PDB entry 7PII | electron microscopy, 2.68 A resolution | chains B and I of the 12 polymer chains in the assembly

[Chain B]
Name: Histone H4
Source organism: Homo sapiens
UniProt: P62805 (H4_HUMAN); residues 0-102 here correspond to UniProt positions 1-103 (UniProt number = residue number + 1)
Sequence (103 residues; numbered 0 to 102; the number before each row is that of its first residue; numbering starts at 0):
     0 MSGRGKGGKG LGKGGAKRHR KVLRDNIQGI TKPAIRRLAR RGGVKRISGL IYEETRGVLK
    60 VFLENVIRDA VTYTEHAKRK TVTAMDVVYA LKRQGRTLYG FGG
Not modelled in the structure: 0-23, 102
Swiss-Prot annotation at these positions:
  - DNA-binding region: Lys16 to Lys20
  - modified residue: Ser1 (N-acetylserine), Arg3 (Asymmetric dimethylarginine), Lys5 (N6-(2-hydroxyisobutyryl)lysine), Lys8 (N6-(2-hydroxyisobutyryl)lysine), Lys12 (N6-(2-hydroxyisobutyryl)lysine), Lys16 (N6-(2-hydroxyisobutyryl)lysine), Lys20 (N6,N6,N6-trimethyllysine), Lys31 (N6-(2-hydroxyisobutyryl)lysine), Lys44 (N6-(2-hydroxyisobutyryl)lysine), Ser47 (Phosphoserine), Tyr51 (Phosphotyrosine), Lys59 (N6-(2-hydroxyisobutyryl)lysine), Lys77 (N6-(2-hydroxyisobutyryl)lysine), Lys79 (N6-(2-hydroxyisobutyryl)lysine), Thr80 (Phosphothreonine), Tyr88 (Phosphotyrosine), Lys91 (N6-(2-hydroxyisobutyryl)lysine)
  - cross-link (Glycyl lysine isopeptide (Lys-Gly)): Lys12 (interchain with G-Cter in SUMO2), Lys20 (interchain with G-Cter in SUMO2), Lys31 (interchain with G-Cter in SUMO2), Lys59 (interchain with G-Cter in SUMO2), Lys79 (interchain with G-Cter in SUMO2), Lys91 (interchain with G-Cter in SUMO2)

[Chain I]
Molecule: 171-nt DNA strand
Sequence (171 nucleotides; each row starts with the number of its first residue; numbers below 1 keep their minus sign (DC-51 is residue -51)):
   -51 CTACAAAAAG AGTGTTTCAA AACTGCTCTA TCAAAAGGAA TGTTCAACTC TGTGAGTTGA
     9 ATGCAATCAT CACAAAGAAG TTTCTGAGAA TGCTTCTGTT TAGTTTTTAT GTGAAGATAT
    69 TCCCGTTTCC AACGAAGGCC TCAAAGCGGT CCAAATATCC ACTTGCAGAT T
Not modelled in the structure: -51 to -50, 73-119

[Interface between chain B and chain I]
Contacting residue pairs (6; chain B residue first):
  Thr30(B) with DA-12(I), phosphate contact
  Pro32(B) with DA-13(I), phosphate contact; DA-12(I), phosphate contact
  Arg36(B) with DA-13(I), salt bridge to the phosphate
  Arg45(B) with DC-4(I), sugar contact
  Lys77(B) with DA-33(I), salt bridge to the phosphate
Other interface residues (no listed pair), chain B (7 interface residues in all): Lys31, Thr80
Other interface residues (no listed pair), chain I (7 interface residues in all): DC-24, DG-14, DA-5

[Summary]
Chain B and chain I each contribute 7 residues to their interface, with 2 salt bridges. Polar pairs include
Arg36(B)-DA-13(I) and Lys77(B)-DA-33(I). UniProt lists a DNA-binding region on chain B.
Here chain B is Histone H4 (Homo sapiens) and chain I is a 171-nt DNA strand. Entry 7PII (Structure of the
human CCAN CENP-A alpha-satellite complex) was determined by electron microscopy, deposited together with
7PB4, 7PB8, 7PKN, 7R5R, 7R5S, 7R5V, 7YWX and 7YYH.
